4M75 - chains A and C of the 7 polymer chains in the assembly; structure by X-ray diffraction, 2.95 A resolution.

# Chain A
Protein: U6 snRNA-associated Sm-like protein Lsm1
Organism: Saccharomyces cerevisiae
UniProtKB: P47017 (LSM1_YEAST); residues 30-172 here = UniProt positions 30-172
Chain sequence (144 residues; numbered 29 to 172; the number before each row is that of its first residue):
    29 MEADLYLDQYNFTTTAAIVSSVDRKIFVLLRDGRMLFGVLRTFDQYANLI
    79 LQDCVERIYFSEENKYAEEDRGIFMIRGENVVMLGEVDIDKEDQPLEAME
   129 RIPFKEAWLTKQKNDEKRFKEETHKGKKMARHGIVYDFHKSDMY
Unresolved in the structure: 29-31, 125-126
Construct notes: expression tag (29)
Modified / non-standard residues: Mse29 (selenomethionine); Mse63, Mse103, Mse111, Mse127, Mse157, Mse171 (selenomethionine; parent Met)

# Chain C
Protein: U6 snRNA-associated Sm-like protein Lsm3
Organism: Saccharomyces cerevisiae
UniProtKB: P57743 (LSM3_YEAST); numbering as in UniProt (aligned over 1-89)
Chain sequence (89 residues; numbered 1 to 89; the number before each row is that of its first residue):
     1 METPLDLLKLNLDERVYIKLRGARTLVGTLQAFDSHSNIVLSDAVETIYQ
    51 LNNEELSESERRSEMVFIRGDTVTLISTPSEDDDGAVEI
Unresolved in the structure: 1-3, 51-56, 80-89
Construct notes: engineered mutation S37 (Cys in P57743), S63 (Cys in P57743)
Modified / non-standard residues: Mse1 (selenomethionine); Mse65 (selenomethionine; parent Met)

# Chain A / chain C interface
Pairs across the interface (9; chain A residue first):
  Mse157(A) - A23(C)  hydrophobic
  G161(A) - K19(C)
  I162(A) - A23(C)  hydrophobic
  I162(A) - Y49(C)  hydrophobic
  V163(A) - L20(C)
  V163(A) - R21(C)
  V163(A) - G22(C)  hydrogen bond (backbone-backbone)
  V163(A) - A23(C)  hydrogen bond (backbone-backbone)
  Y164(A) - A23(C)  hydrophobic
Other interface residues (no listed pair), chain A (6 interface residues in all): D165
Other interface residues (no listed pair), chain C (8 interface residues in all): R24, T74

# Overview
6 residues of chain A and 8 residues of chain C are in contact, with 2 hydrogen bonds. The backbones
hydrogen-bond at V163(A)-G22(C) and V163(A)-A23(C).
Chain A is U6 snRNA-associated Sm-like protein Lsm1 and chain C is U6 snRNA-associated Sm-like protein Lsm3,
both from Saccharomyces cerevisiae; the structure, Crystal structure of Lsm1-7 complex, was determined by
X-ray diffraction (same publication as 4M77, 4M78, 4M7A and 4M7D).
